6LNB - chains B and M of the 13 polymer chains in the assembly; structure by electron microscopy, 3.18 A resolution.

Chain B:
Name: CRISPR-associated protein Cas7
Organism: Vibrio cholerae
Chain sequence (354 residues; each row starts with the number of its first residue; numbers below 1 keep their minus sign (Gly-1 is residue -1)):
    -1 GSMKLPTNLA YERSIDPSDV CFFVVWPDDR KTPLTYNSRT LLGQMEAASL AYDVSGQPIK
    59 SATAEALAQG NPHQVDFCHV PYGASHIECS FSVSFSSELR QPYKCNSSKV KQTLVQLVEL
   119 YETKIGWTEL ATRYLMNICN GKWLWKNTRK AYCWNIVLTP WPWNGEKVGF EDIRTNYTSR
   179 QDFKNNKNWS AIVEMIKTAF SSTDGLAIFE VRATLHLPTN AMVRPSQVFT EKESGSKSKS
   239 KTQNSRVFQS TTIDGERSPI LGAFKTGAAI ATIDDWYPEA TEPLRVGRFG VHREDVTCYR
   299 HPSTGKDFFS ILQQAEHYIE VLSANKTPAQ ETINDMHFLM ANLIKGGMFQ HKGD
Disordered / not traced: -1 to 1, 39-69, 231-242, 322-325, 350-352

Chain M:
Molecule: Crispr RNA
Organism: Vibrio cholerae
Sequence (60 nucleotides; each row starts with the number of its first residue):
     1 CUGAUAACUU CACGGCGGGC UUGAUGUCCG CGUCUACCUG GUGAACUGCC GAGUAGGUAG

How chain B and chain M interact:
Residue-residue contacts (40; chain B residue first):
  Ala8(B) with U35(M), sugar contact
  Tyr9(B) with U35(M), hydrogen bond to the sugar
  Glu10(B) with U35(M), phosphate contact; A36(M), phosphate contact
  Arg11(B) with A36(M), salt bridge to the phosphate; C37(M), salt bridge to the phosphate
  Tyr101(B) with C34(M), hydrogen bond to the sugar; U35(M), sugar contact
  Lys102(B) with C34(M), sugar contact; U35(M), hydrogen bond to the base
  Trp143(B) with C38(M), base contact
  Arg147(B) with U42(M), hydrogen bond to the phosphate; G43(M), salt bridge to the phosphate
  Met220(B) with G41(M), base contact
  Val221(B) with G41(M), base contact
  Arg222(B) with G41(M), salt bridge to the phosphate; U42(M), sugar contact; G43(M), salt bridge to the phosphate
  Gln225(B) with U39(M), sugar contact; G40(M), phosphate contact; G41(M), hydrogen bond to the phosphate
  Val226(B) with U39(M), base contact
  Phe227(B) with U39(M), hydrogen bond to the base
  Thr228(B) with U39(M), hydrogen bond to the base
  Arg244(B) with G41(M), hydrogen bond to the base
  Gln247(B) with U39(M), phosphate contact
  Phe262(B) with C37(M), phosphate contact; C38(M), sugar contact
  Lys263(B) with G40(M), salt bridge to the phosphate
  Ala266(B) with C38(M), sugar contact
  Arg283(B) with C38(M), salt bridge to the phosphate
  Arg291(B) with C38(M), hydrogen bond to the sugar; U39(M), hydrogen bond to the sugar; G40(M), hydrogen bond to the sugar
  Lys343(B) with A36(M), hydrogen bond to the sugar; C37(M), phosphate contact
  Gly344(B) with A36(M), sugar contact
  Gly345(B) with A36(M), hydrogen bond to the sugar
  Met346(B) with U35(M), base contact; A36(M), base contact
Also at the interface, not in a pair above, chain B (32 interface residues in all): Phe75, Lys148, Ser224, Phe246, Glu292, Val294
Also at the interface, not in a pair above, chain M (11 interface residues in all): A44

In short:
Chain B and chain M form an interface of 32 and 11 residues respectively; the contacts include 13 hydrogen
bonds and 7 salt bridges. Polar contacts include Lys102(B)-U35(M), Phe227(B)-U39(M) and Thr228(B)-U39(M).
Here chain B is CRISPR-associated protein Cas7 and chain M is Crispr RNA, both from Vibrio cholerae. Entry
6LNB (CryoEM structure of Cascade-TniQ-dsDNA complex) was determined by electron microscopy (same publication
as 6LNC).
